Entry 3D3E (X-ray diffraction, 2.60 A resolution); this record covers chains A and B.

Chain A (and B):
Molecule: Corticosteroid 11-beta-dehydrogenase isozyme 1
Organism: Homo sapiens
Notes: EC 1.1.1.146; chain B of this document is another copy of the same molecule, construct and numbering; everything in this record applies to it too
UniProtKB: P28845 (DHI1_HUMAN); numbering as in UniProt (aligned over 24-292)
Amino-acid sequence (286 residues; numbered 7 to 292; the number before each row is that of its first residue):
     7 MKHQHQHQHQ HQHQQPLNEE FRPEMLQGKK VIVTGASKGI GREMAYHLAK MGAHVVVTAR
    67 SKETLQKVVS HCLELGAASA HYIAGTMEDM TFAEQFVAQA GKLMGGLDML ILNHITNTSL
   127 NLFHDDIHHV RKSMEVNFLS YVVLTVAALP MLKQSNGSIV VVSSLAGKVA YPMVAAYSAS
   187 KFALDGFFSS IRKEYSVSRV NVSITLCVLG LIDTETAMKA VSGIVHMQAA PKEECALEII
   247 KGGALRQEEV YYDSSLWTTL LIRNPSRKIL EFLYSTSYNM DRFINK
Not modelled in the structure: 7-20, 232-233, 285-292 (chain B: 7-20, 232-233, 282-292)
Construct notes: expression tag (7-23); engineered mutation S272 (Cys in P28845)
Residues lining bound ligands:
  - D3E (N-cyclopropyl-N-(trans-4-pyridin-3-ylcyclohexyl)-4-[(1S)-2,2,2-trifluoro-1-hydroxy-1-methylethyl]benzamide): I121, T124, S125, L126, S170, L171, A172, Y177, P178, M179, V180, Y183, L215, G216, L217, T222, A223, A226
  - NADP (NAP; NADP nicotinamide-adenine-dinucleotide phosphate): G41, A42, S43, K44, G45, I46, G47, A65, R66, S67, G91, T92, M93, E94, N119, H120, I121, T122, N123, V142, Y147, V168, S169, S170, Y183, K187, L215, G216, L217, I218, T220, T222, A223
UniProt features mapped onto this chain:
  - active site: Y183 (Proton acceptor)
  - binding site (NADP(+)): T92, M93, N119 to I121, Y183 to K187, I218 to T222
  - binding site (substrate): S170
  - glycosylation (N-linked (GlcNAc...) asparagine): N123, N162, N207

Chain A / chain B interface:
Pairs across the interface - 79 pairs, chain A then chain B:
  M96(A) - R137(B)
  N127(A) - E200(B)
  L128(A) - E200(B)
  L128(A) - S204(B)
  F129(A) - V148(B)  hydrophobic
  F129(A) - V152(B)  hydrophobic
  F129(A) - I197(B)  hydrophobic
  F129(A) - E200(B)  hydrogen bond (backbone-side chain)
  D131(A) - V152(B)
  V136(A) - F144(B)  hydrophobic
  R137(A) - M96(B)
  R137(A) - E141(B)  salt bridge
  R137(A) - L145(B)
  M140(A) - M140(B)  hydrophobic
  M140(A) - F144(B)  hydrophobic
  E141(A) - R137(B)  salt bridge
  F144(A) - V136(B)  hydrophobic
  F144(A) - M140(B)  hydrophobic
  F144(A) - A185(B)  hydrophobic
  L145(A) - V136(B)  hydrophobic
  L145(A) - R137(B)
  V148(A) - F129(B)  hydrophobic
  V149(A) - I133(B)  hydrophobic
  V152(A) - D131(B)
  L171(A) - Y280(B)
  K174(A) - R273(B)
  V175(A) - R273(B)
  V175(A) - E277(B)
  A176(A) - S195(B)
  A176(A) - E277(B)  hydrogen bond (backbone-side chain)
  Y177(A) - S196(B)  hydrogen bond (backbone-side chain)
  Y177(A) - Y280(B)
  P178(A) - K199(B)
  P178(A) - E200(B)
  M179(A) - E200(B)  hydrogen bond (backbone-side chain)
  V180(A) - S196(B)
  A181(A) - F193(B)  hydrophobic
  A181(A) - S196(B)  hydrogen bond (backbone-side chain)
  A181(A) - I197(B)  hydrophobic
  A185(A) - F144(B)  hydrophobic
  A185(A) - A189(B)
  A185(A) - F193(B)  hydrophobic
  F188(A) - F188(B)
  F188(A) - D191(B)
  F188(A) - G192(B)
  F188(A) - R273(B)
  A189(A) - A185(B)
  D191(A) - F188(B)
  G192(A) - S184(B)
  G192(A) - F188(B)
  F193(A) - F129(B)  hydrophobic
  F193(A) - A181(B)  hydrophobic
  F193(A) - A185(B)  hydrophobic
  S195(A) - A176(B)
  S196(A) - A176(B)
  S196(A) - Y177(B)  hydrogen bond (side chain-backbone)
  S196(A) - A181(B)  hydrogen bond (side chain-backbone)
  I197(A) - F129(B)  hydrophobic
  K199(A) - A176(B)
  K199(A) - P178(B)
  E200(A) - N127(B)
  E200(A) - L128(B)
  E200(A) - F129(B)  hydrogen bond (side chain-backbone)
  E200(A) - P178(B)
  E200(A) - M179(B)  hydrogen bond (side chain-backbone)
  S204(A) - L128(B)
  T264(A) - Y280(B)
  L267(A) - L276(B)  hydrophobic
  I268(A) - L276(B)  hydrophobic
  N270(A) - N270(B)
  S272(A) - L267(B)
  R273(A) - K174(B)
  R273(A) - V175(B)
  R273(A) - F188(B)
  E277(A) - V175(B)
  E277(A) - A176(B)
  Y280(A) - T264(B)
  Y284(A) - I230(B)
  Y284(A) - V231(B)
Also at the interface, not in a pair above, chain A (51 interface residues in all): I133, A182, S184, V203, I275, L276, L279
Also at the interface, not in a pair above, chain B (51 interface residues in all): H130, V149, V180, A182, V203, D259, S272, I275

Summary:
The chain A/chain B interface involves 51 residues from each chain, with 9 hydrogen bonds and 2 salt bridges.
Polar pairs include R137(A)-E141(B), F129(A)-E200(B) and A176(A)-E277(B). Bound to chain A: NADP and compound
D3E.
Both chains are Corticosteroid 11-beta-dehydrogenase isozyme 1 (Homo sapiens). Entry 3D3E (Crystal Structure
of Human 11-beta-Hydroxysteroid Dehydrogenase (HSD1) in Complex with Benzamide Inhibitor) was determined by
X-ray diffraction (same publication as 3D4N).
